1KQS - chains 0 and B of the 32 polymer chains in the assembly; structure by X-ray diffraction, 3.10 A resolution.

Chain 0:
Molecule: 23S RRNA
Organism: Haloarcula marismortui
Sequence (2922 nucleotides; numbered 2 to 2923; the number before each row is that of its first residue):
     2 UUGGCUACUA UGCCAGCUGG UGGAUUGCUC GGCUCAGGCG CUGAUGAAGG ACGUGCCAAG
    62 CUGCGAUAAG CCAUGGGGAG CCGCACGGAG GCGAAGAACC AUGGAUUUCC GAAUGAGAAU
   122 CUCUCUAACA AUUGCUUCGC GCAAUGAGGA ACCCCGAGAA CUGAAACAUC UCAGUAUCGG
   182 GAGGAACAGA AAACGCAAUG UGAUGUCGUU AGUAACCGCG AGUGAACGCG AUACAGCCCA
   242 AACCGAAGCC CUCACGGGCA AUGUGGUGUC AGGGCUACCU CUCAUCAGCC GACCGUCUCG
   302 ACGAAGUCUC UUGGAACAGA GCGUGAUACA GGGUGACAAC CCCGUACUCG AGACCAGUAC
   362 GACGUGCGGU AGUGCCAGAG UAGCGGGGGU UGGAUAUCCC UCGCGAAUAA CGCAGGCAUC
   422 GACUGCGAAG GCUAAACACA ACCUGAGACC GAUAGUGAAC AAGUAGUGUG AACGAACGCU
   482 GCAAAGUACC CUCAGAAGGG AGGCGAAAUA GAGCAUGAAA UCAGUUGGCG AUCGAGCGAC
   542 AGGGCAUACA AGGUCCCUCG ACGAAUGACC GACGCGCGAG CGUCCAGUAA GACUCACGGG
   602 AAGCCGAUGU UCUGUCGUAC GUUUUGAAAA ACGAGCCAGG GAGUGUGUCU GCAUGGCAAG
   662 UCUAACCGGA GUAUCCGGGG AGGCACAGGG AAACCGACAU GGCCGCAGGG CUUUGCCCGA
   722 GGGCCGCCGU CUUCAAGGGC GGGGAGCCAU GUGGACACGA CCCGAAUCCG GACGAUCUAC
   782 GCAUGGACAA GAUGAAGCGU GCCGAAAGGC ACGUGGAAGU CUGUUAGAGU UGGUGUCCUA
   842 CAAUACCCUC UCGUGAUCUA UGUGUAGGGG UGAAAGGCCC AUCGAGUCCG GCAACAGCUG
   902 GUUCCAAUCG AAACAUGUCG AAGCAUGACC UCCGCCGAGG UAGUCUGUGA GGUAGAGCGA
   962 CCGAUUGGUG UGUCCGCCUC CGAGAGGAGU CGGCACACCU GUCAAACUCC AAACUUACAG
  1022 ACGCCGUUUG ACGCGGGGAU UCCGGUGCGC GGGGUAAGCC UGUGUACCAG GAGGGGAACA
  1082 ACCCAGAGAU AGGUUAAGGU CCCCAAGUGU GGAUUAAGUG UAAUCCUCUG AAGGUGGUCU
  1142 CGAGCCCUAG ACAGCCGGGA GGUGAGCUUA GAAGCAGCUA CCCUCUAAGA AAAGCGUAAC
  1202 AGCUUACCGG CCGAGGUUUG AGGCGCCCAA AAUGAUCGGG ACUCAAAUCC ACCACCGAGA
  1262 CCUGUCCGUA CCACUCAUAC UGGUAAUCGA GUAGAUUGGC GCUCUAAUUG GAUGGAAGUA
  1322 GGGGUGAAAA CUCCUAUGGA CCGAUUAGUG ACGAAAAUCC UGGCCAUAGU AGCAGCGAUA
  1382 GUCGGGUGAG AACCCCGACG GCCUAAUGGA UAAGGGUUCC UCAGCACUGC UGAUCAGCUG
  1442 AGGGUUAGCC GGUCCUAAGU CAUACCGCAA CUCGACUAUG ACGAAAUGGG AAACGGGUUA
  1502 AUAUUCCCGU GCCACUAUGC AGUGAAAGUU GACGCCCUGG GGUCGAUCAC GCUGGGCAUU
  1562 CGCCCAGUCG AACCGUCCAA CUCCGUGGAA GCCGUAAUGG CAGGAAGCGG ACGAACGGCG
  1622 GCAUAGGGAA ACGUGAUUCA ACCUGGGGCC CAUGAAAAGA CGAGCAUAGU GUCCGUACCG
  1682 AGAACCGACA CAGGUGUCCA UGGCGGCGAA AGCCAAGGCC UGUCGGGAGC AACCAACGUU
  1742 AGGGAAUUCG GCAAGUUAGU CCCGUACCUU CGGAAGAAGG GAUGCCUGCU CCGGAACGGA
  1802 GCAGGUCGCA GUGACUCGGA AGCUCGGACU GUCUAGUAAC AACAUAGGUG ACCGCAAAUC
  1862 CGCAAGGACU CGUACGGUCA CUGAAUCCUG CCCAGUGCAG GUAUCUGAAC ACCUCGUACA
  1922 AGAGGACGAA GGACCUGUCA ACGGCGGGGG UAACUAUGAC CCUCUUAAGG UAGCGUAGUA
  1982 CCUUGCCGCA UCAGUAGCGG CUUGCAUGAA UGGAUUAACC AGAGCUUCAC UGUCCCAACG
  2042 UUGGGCCCGG UGAACUGUAC AUUCCAGUGC GGAGUCUGGA GACACCCAGG GGGAAGCGAA
  2102 GACCCUAUGG AGCUUUACUG CAGGCUGUCG CUGAGACGUG GUCGCCGAUG UGCAGCAUAG
  2162 GUAGGAGACA CUACACAGGU ACCCGCGCUA GCGGGCCACC GAGUCAACAG UGAAAUACUA
  2222 CCCGUCGGUG ACUGCGACUC UCACUCCGGG AGGAGGACAC CGAUAGCCGG GCAGUUUGAC
  2282 UGGGGCGGUA CGCGCUCGAA AAGAUAUCGA GCGCGCCCUA UGGCUAUCUC AGCCGGGACA
  2342 GAGACCCGGC GAAGAGUGCA AGAGCAAAAG AUAGCUUGAC AGUGUUCUUC CCAACGAGGA
  2402 ACGCUGACGC GAAAGCGUGG UCUAGCGAAC CAAUUAGCCU GCUUGAUGCG GGCAAUUGAU
  2462 GACAGAAAAG CUACCCUAGG GAUAACAGAG UCGUCACUCG CAAGAGCACA UAUCGACCGA
  2522 GUGGCUUGCU ACCUCGAUGU CGGUUCCCUC CAUCCUGCCC GUGCAGAAGC GGGCAAGGGU
  2582 GAGGUUGUUC GCCUAUUAAA GGAGGUCGUG AGCUGGGUUU AGACCGUCGU GAGACAGGUC
  2642 GGCUGCUAUC UACUGGGUGU GUAAUGGUGU CUGACAAGAA CGACCGUAUA GUACGAGAGG
  2702 AACUACGGUU GGUGGCCACU GGUGUACCGG UUGUUCGAGA GAGCACGUGC CGGGUAGCCA
  2762 CGCCACACGG GGUAAGAGCU GAACGCAUCU AAGCUCGAAA CCCACUUGGA AAAGAGACAC
  2822 CGCCGAGGUC CCGCGUACAA GACGCGGUCG AUAGACUCGG GGUGUGCGCG UCGAGGUAAC
  2882 GAGACGUUAA GCCCACGAGC ACUAACAGAC CAAAGCCAUC AU
Disordered / not traced: 2-9, 126-127, 715, 971-998, 1560, 1952-1963, 2137-2236, 2339-2343, 2665-2666, 2915-2923
Sequence notes: conflict C560 (U3155 in 3377779)
Bound ions: Mg2+ site 1 near G28 (its only coordinating residue here); Na+ site 1: C40, G41; Na+ site 2: G56, A59, G61; Na+ site 3 near U108 (its only coordinating residue here); Mg2+ site 2 near U115 (its only coordinating residue here); Na+ site 4: C141, G142; Na+ site 5 near U146 (its only coordinating residue here); Mg2+ site 3: C162, U2276; K+ site 1: C162, U163, U172; Mg2+ site 4: A165, A167, C168; Na+ site 6: A165, A166; Mg2+ site 5: A166, G219; 63 more Na+ sites not listed; 98 more Mg2+ sites not listed; 1 more K+ sites not listed
Residues lining bound ligands: 6-aminohexanoic acid / biotin / phenylalaninal / puromycin-5'-monophosphate: G2099, A2100, G2102, A2103, C2104, A2486, C2487, A2538, G2540, U2541, C2542, G2588, C2608, G2618, U2619, U2620, U2645, G2646

Chain B:
Protein: Ribosomal protein L3
Organism: Haloarcula marismortui
UniProt: P20279 (RL3_HALMA); aligned to UniProt positions 1-337 over residues 1-337 (the alignment contains insertions or deletions, so no single offset holds)
Chain sequence (337 residues; row label = number of the first residue in the row):
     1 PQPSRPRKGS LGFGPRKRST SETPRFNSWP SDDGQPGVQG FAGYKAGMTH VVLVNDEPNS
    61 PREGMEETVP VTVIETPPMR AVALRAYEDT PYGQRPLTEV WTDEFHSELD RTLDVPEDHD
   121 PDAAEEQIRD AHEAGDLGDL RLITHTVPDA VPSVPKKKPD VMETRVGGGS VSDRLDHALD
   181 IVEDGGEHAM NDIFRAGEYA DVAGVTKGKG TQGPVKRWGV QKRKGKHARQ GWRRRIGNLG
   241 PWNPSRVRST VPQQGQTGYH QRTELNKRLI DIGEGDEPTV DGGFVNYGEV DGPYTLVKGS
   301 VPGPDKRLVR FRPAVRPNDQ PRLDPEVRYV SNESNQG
Sequence notes: conflict Arg310 (Phe311 in P20279)
Bound ions: Na+: Arg229 (shared with G836(0), U837(0), A1736(0) of chain 0); Mg2+ site 1: Gln230 (shared with G836(0), U2615(0) of chain 0); Mg2+ site 2: Asn335 (shared with A2757(0) of chain 0)

Chain 0 / chain B interface:
Contacting residue pairs (340; chain 0 residue first):
  U835(0) - Lys226(B)  phosphate contact
  U835(0) - Arg229(B)  salt bridge to the phosphate
  U835(0) - Gln230(B)  hydrogen bond to the phosphate
  G836(0) - Arg229(B)  phosphate contact
  G836(0) - Gln230(B)  phosphate contact
  U837(0) - Gln230(B)  phosphate contact
  U837(0) - Gly231(B)  phosphate contact
  U1234(0) - Pro244(B)  base contact
  U1234(0) - Arg246(B)  hydrogen bond to the base
  U1234(0) - Arg248(B)  sugar contact
  A1732(0) - Thr211(B)  hydrogen bond to the sugar
  A1732(0) - Gln212(B)  sugar contact
  A1733(0) - Thr211(B)  sugar contact
  A1733(0) - Gln212(B)  sugar contact
  A1733(0) - Gly213(B)  hydrogen bond to the phosphate
  A1733(0) - Gln254(B)  sugar contact
  C1734(0) - Gly213(B)  phosphate contact
  C1734(0) - Arg234(B)  salt bridge to the phosphate
  C1734(0) - Arg235(B)  hydrogen bond to the sugar
  C1735(0) - Gly231(B)  sugar contact
  C1735(0) - Trp232(B)  phosphate contact
  C1735(0) - Arg233(B)  hydrogen bond to the phosphate
  C1735(0) - Arg234(B)  hydrogen bond to the phosphate
  C1735(0) - Arg235(B)  salt bridge to the phosphate
  A1736(0) - Gly231(B)  phosphate contact
  A1736(0) - Arg233(B)  salt bridge to the phosphate
  C1750(0) - Lys226(B)  base contact
  G1751(0) - Lys226(B)  hydrogen bond to the base
  C1753(0) - Lys226(B)  sugar contact
  C1753(0) - Arg229(B)  hydrogen bond to the base
  A1754(0) - Arg229(B)  hydrogen bond to the sugar
  U2034(0) - Gly225(B)  hydrogen bond to the phosphate
  C2035(0) - Lys224(B)  phosphate contact
  C2035(0) - Gly225(B)  hydrogen bond to the phosphate
  C2036(0) - Lys224(B)  salt bridge to the phosphate
  C2037(0) - Lys224(B)  phosphate contact
  A2038(0) - Gln221(B)  phosphate contact
  A2038(0) - Lys222(B)  hydrogen bond to the phosphate
  A2038(0) - Lys224(B)  salt bridge to the phosphate
  A2039(0) - Val215(B)  phosphate contact
  A2039(0) - Lys222(B)  phosphate contact
  A2039(0) - Arg234(B)  salt bridge to the phosphate
  C2065(0) - Ser245(B)  phosphate contact
  C2065(0) - Arg246(B)  hydrogen bond to the phosphate
  C2066(0) - Pro244(B)  phosphate contact
  C2066(0) - Arg246(B)  salt bridge to the phosphate
  G2090(0) - Gln253(B)  hydrogen bond to the base
  G2090(0) - Gln254(B)  hydrogen bond to the sugar
  G2091(0) - Arg235(B)  salt bridge to the phosphate
  G2091(0) - Leu239(B)  base contact
  G2091(0) - Gln253(B)  hydrogen bond to the base
  G2092(0) - Trp232(B)  hydrogen bond to the phosphate
  G2092(0) - Arg235(B)  salt bridge to the phosphate
  G2092(0) - Leu239(B)  phosphate contact
  G2093(0) - Asn238(B)  phosphate contact
  G2093(0) - Leu239(B)  hydrogen bond to the phosphate
  G2093(0) - Gly240(B)  sugar contact
  G2093(0) - Pro241(B)  hydrogen bond to the sugar
  G2093(0) - Trp242(B)  sugar contact
  G2093(0) - Pro244(B)  sugar contact
  G2093(0) - Ser245(B)  hydrogen bond to the base
  G2093(0) - Arg246(B)  hydrogen bond to the sugar
  G2093(0) - Val247(B)  base contact
  G2094(0) - Trp242(B)  sugar contact
  G2094(0) - Ser245(B)  sugar contact
  A2096(0) - Trp242(B)  sugar contact
  G2544(0) - His227(B)  base contact
  U2545(0) - Gln2(B)  hydrogen bond to the phosphate
  U2546(0) - Gln2(B)  base contact
  U2546(0) - Gln221(B)  sugar contact
  U2546(0) - Ile236(B)  sugar contact
  U2546(0) - Gly237(B)  hydrogen bond to the sugar
  U2546(0) - Asn238(B)  base contact
  C2547(0) - Gln2(B)  hydrogen bond to the base
  C2547(0) - Arg5(B)  salt bridge to the phosphate
  C2547(0) - Lys8(B)  phosphate contact
  C2547(0) - Val220(B)  phosphate contact
  C2547(0) - Gln221(B)  hydrogen bond to the phosphate
  C2547(0) - Ile236(B)  sugar contact
  C2547(0) - Asn238(B)  hydrogen bond to the base
  C2547(0) - Pro252(B)  phosphate contact
  C2548(0) - Arg5(B)  salt bridge to the phosphate
  C2548(0) - Arg7(B)  phosphate contact
  C2548(0) - Lys8(B)  hydrogen bond to the phosphate
  C2548(0) - Pro241(B)  base contact
  C2548(0) - Arg248(B)  sugar contact
  C2548(0) - Thr250(B)  hydrogen bond to the sugar
  C2548(0) - Val251(B)  sugar contact
  C2548(0) - Pro252(B)  sugar contact
  C2549(0) - Arg7(B)  salt bridge to the phosphate
  C2549(0) - Leu11(B)  phosphate contact
  C2549(0) - Arg248(B)  hydrogen bond to the sugar
  C2549(0) - Thr250(B)  sugar contact
  G2580(0) - Pro6(B)  phosphate contact
  U2581(0) - Ser4(B)  base contact
  U2581(0) - Arg5(B)  hydrogen bond to the phosphate
  U2581(0) - Pro6(B)  phosphate contact
  G2582(0) - Pro3(B)  phosphate contact
  G2582(0) - Ser4(B)  hydrogen bond to the phosphate
  A2583(0) - Pro3(B)  phosphate contact
  C2591(0) - Pro1(B)  phosphate contact
  G2606(0) - Pro241(B)  base contact
  G2606(0) - Asn243(B)  hydrogen bond to the sugar
  U2607(0) - Trp242(B)  stacking on the base
  U2607(0) - Asn243(B)  hydrogen bond to the phosphate
  G2609(0) - Asn238(B)  base contact
  G2609(0) - Pro241(B)  sugar contact
  G2609(0) - Trp242(B)  hydrogen bond to the sugar
  U2610(0) - Asn238(B)  base contact
  U2610(0) - Trp242(B)  phosphate contact
  G2613(0) - Arg223(B)  hydrogen bond to the sugar
  G2613(0) - Trp232(B)  sugar contact
  G2613(0) - Gly237(B)  base contact
  C2614(0) - Arg223(B)  hydrogen bond to the sugar
  C2614(0) - His227(B)  hydrogen bond to the sugar
  C2614(0) - Gln230(B)  phosphate contact
  C2614(0) - Trp232(B)  sugar contact
  U2615(0) - Lys226(B)  phosphate contact
  U2615(0) - His227(B)  sugar contact
  U2615(0) - Gln230(B)  phosphate contact
  G2616(0) - Lys226(B)  salt bridge to the phosphate
  A2653(0) - Arg246(B)  sugar contact
  A2653(0) - Val247(B)  hydrogen bond to the sugar
  C2654(0) - Val247(B)  sugar contact
  C2654(0) - Arg248(B)  sugar contact
  C2654(0) - Ser249(B)  phosphate contact
  C2654(0) - Gln253(B)  hydrogen bond to the sugar
  U2655(0) - Arg217(B)  hydrogen bond to the sugar
  U2655(0) - Ser249(B)  phosphate contact
  U2655(0) - Gln253(B)  hydrogen bond to the sugar
  U2655(0) - Gln254(B)  hydrogen bond to the sugar
  G2656(0) - Pro15(B)  phosphate contact
  G2656(0) - Arg16(B)  hydrogen bond to the phosphate
  G2656(0) - Lys17(B)  phosphate contact
  G2656(0) - Arg217(B)  hydrogen bond to the phosphate
  G2656(0) - Gly255(B)  sugar contact
  G2656(0) - Gln256(B)  hydrogen bond to the sugar
  G2657(0) - Lys17(B)  phosphate contact
  G2657(0) - Arg18(B)  hydrogen bond to the phosphate
  G2657(0) - Gln256(B)  sugar contact
  G2658(0) - Arg18(B)  salt bridge to the phosphate
  G2668(0) - Asp114(B)  hydrogen bond to the base
  U2669(0) - Thr112(B)  hydrogen bond to the sugar
  U2669(0) - Leu113(B)  sugar contact
  U2669(0) - Asp114(B)  sugar contact
  G2670(0) - Arg85(B)  base contact
  G2670(0) - Thr112(B)  sugar contact
  G2670(0) - Leu113(B)  sugar contact
  G2670(0) - Val161(B)  sugar contact
  U2671(0) - Arg25(B)  salt bridge to the phosphate
  U2671(0) - Arg85(B)  hydrogen bond to the base
  U2671(0) - Ile143(B)  sugar contact
  U2671(0) - Val161(B)  phosphate contact
  U2671(0) - Met162(B)  phosphate contact
  U2671(0) - Glu163(B)  hydrogen bond to the sugar
  C2672(0) - Arg25(B)  salt bridge to the phosphate
  C2672(0) - Arg85(B)  sugar contact
  C2672(0) - Tyr87(B)  hydrogen bond to the sugar
  C2672(0) - Pro96(B)  sugar contact
  C2672(0) - Arg141(B)  hydrogen bond to the phosphate
  C2672(0) - Met162(B)  phosphate contact
  C2672(0) - Glu163(B)  hydrogen bond to the phosphate
  U2673(0) - Tyr87(B)  sugar contact
  U2673(0) - Gln94(B)  hydrogen bond to the sugar
  U2673(0) - Arg141(B)  salt bridge to the phosphate
  G2674(0) - Tyr92(B)  sugar contact
  G2674(0) - Gly93(B)  phosphate contact
  G2674(0) - Gln94(B)  hydrogen bond to the phosphate
  A2678(0) - Leu11(B)  hydrogen bond to the sugar
  A2678(0) - Gly12(B)  base contact
  G2679(0) - Leu11(B)  sugar contact
  G2679(0) - Gly12(B)  sugar contact
  A2680(0) - Pro6(B)  base contact
  A2681(0) - Ser10(B)  hydrogen bond to the base
  C2682(0) - Arg316(B)  salt bridge to the phosphate
  C2707(0) - Asn59(B)  phosphate contact
  G2708(0) - Glu57(B)  phosphate contact
  G2708(0) - Asn59(B)  phosphate contact
  G2713(0) - Pro6(B)  sugar contact
  U2714(0) - Arg7(B)  phosphate contact
  U2714(0) - Lys8(B)  phosphate contact
  U2714(0) - Gly9(B)  hydrogen bond to the phosphate
  U2714(0) - Ser10(B)  hydrogen bond to the phosphate
  U2714(0) - Phe13(B)  sugar contact
  G2715(0) - Gly9(B)  phosphate contact
  G2715(0) - Ser10(B)  hydrogen bond to the phosphate
  G2715(0) - Phe13(B)  sugar contact
  G2715(0) - Arg16(B)  salt bridge to the phosphate
  G2715(0) - Arg262(B)  hydrogen bond to the phosphate
  G2715(0) - Glu264(B)  hydrogen bond to the base
  G2716(0) - Thr206(B)  phosphate contact
  G2716(0) - Arg262(B)  salt bridge to the phosphate
  G2716(0) - Glu264(B)  sugar contact
  G2716(0) - Ser300(B)  hydrogen bond to the base
  G2716(0) - Pro302(B)  sugar contact
  C2717(0) - Lys45(B)  hydrogen bond to the phosphate
  C2717(0) - Met48(B)  sugar contact
  C2717(0) - Thr206(B)  phosphate contact
  C2717(0) - Lys207(B)  hydrogen bond to the phosphate
  C2717(0) - Ser300(B)  sugar contact
  C2717(0) - Val301(B)  sugar contact
  C2717(0) - Pro302(B)  sugar contact
  C2717(0) - Gly303(B)  hydrogen bond to the phosphate
  C2718(0) - Lys45(B)  salt bridge to the phosphate
  C2718(0) - Met48(B)  sugar contact
  C2718(0) - Lys207(B)  salt bridge to the phosphate
  A2719(0) - Met48(B)  sugar contact
  A2719(0) - Thr49(B)  hydrogen bond to the sugar
  A2719(0) - His50(B)  hydrogen bond to the sugar
  A2719(0) - Pro70(B)  base contact
  A2719(0) - Asn335(B)  sugar contact
  U2756(0) - Gln336(B)  phosphate contact
  U2756(0) - Gly337(B)  hydrogen bond to the phosphate
  A2757(0) - Val285(B)  phosphate contact
  A2757(0) - Asn335(B)  phosphate contact
  A2757(0) - Gln336(B)  phosphate contact
  A2757(0) - Gly337(B)  hydrogen bond to the phosphate
  G2758(0) - Val285(B)  phosphate contact
  G2758(0) - Asn286(B)  sugar contact
  C2759(0) - Lys207(B)  salt bridge to the phosphate
  C2759(0) - Lys209(B)  phosphate contact
  C2760(0) - Lys209(B)  salt bridge to the phosphate
  C2760(0) - Lys216(B)  salt bridge to the phosphate
  C2764(0) - Pro70(B)  sugar contact
  C2765(0) - Glu264(B)  base contact
  C2765(0) - Lys267(B)  hydrogen bond to the sugar
  C2765(0) - Lys298(B)  sugar contact
  C2765(0) - Gly299(B)  sugar contact
  C2765(0) - Ser300(B)  base contact
  A2766(0) - Leu265(B)  hydrogen bond to the sugar
  A2766(0) - Asn266(B)  sugar contact
  A2766(0) - Lys267(B)  sugar contact
  A2766(0) - Lys298(B)  salt bridge to the phosphate
  C2767(0) - Asn266(B)  hydrogen bond to the phosphate
  C2767(0) - Arg316(B)  hydrogen bond to the phosphate
  C2767(0) - Asn318(B)  hydrogen bond to the phosphate
  A2768(0) - Arg316(B)  hydrogen bond to the phosphate
  A2768(0) - Asn318(B)  hydrogen bond to the phosphate
  C2806(0) - Ser28(B)  hydrogen bond to the phosphate
  C2806(0) - Leu265(B)  sugar contact
  C2806(0) - Arg316(B)  sugar contact
  U2807(0) - Gly12(B)  base contact
  U2807(0) - Phe13(B)  sugar contact
  U2807(0) - Asn27(B)  hydrogen bond to the phosphate
  U2807(0) - Ser28(B)  hydrogen bond to the phosphate
  U2807(0) - Thr263(B)  phosphate contact
  U2807(0) - Arg312(B)  salt bridge to the phosphate
  U2808(0) - Gly12(B)  sugar contact
  U2808(0) - Phe13(B)  sugar contact
  U2808(0) - Gly14(B)  hydrogen bond to the sugar
  U2808(0) - Asn27(B)  hydrogen bond to the phosphate
  U2808(0) - Gln261(B)  hydrogen bond to the phosphate
  U2808(0) - Arg262(B)  phosphate contact
  U2808(0) - Thr263(B)  hydrogen bond to the phosphate
  G2809(0) - Gly14(B)  sugar contact
  G2809(0) - Pro15(B)  sugar contact
  G2809(0) - Lys17(B)  phosphate contact
  G2809(0) - Gln261(B)  phosphate contact
  G2810(0) - Lys17(B)  salt bridge to the phosphate
  G2810(0) - Thr20(B)  hydrogen bond to the phosphate
  G2815(0) - Tyr92(B)  hydrogen bond to the base
  G2817(0) - Arg95(B)  hydrogen bond to the sugar
  A2818(0) - Arg95(B)  sugar contact
  A2818(0) - Pro96(B)  hydrogen bond to the sugar
  C2819(0) - Arg85(B)  hydrogen bond to the base
  C2819(0) - Pro96(B)  sugar contact
  C2819(0) - Leu97(B)  phosphate contact
  C2819(0) - Thr98(B)  phosphate contact
  C2819(0) - Glu99(B)  hydrogen bond to the sugar
  A2820(0) - Thr98(B)  phosphate contact
  A2820(0) - Glu99(B)  sugar contact
  A2820(0) - Trp101(B)  hydrogen bond to the sugar
  A2820(0) - His119(B)  phosphate contact
  C2821(0) - Asp114(B)  hydrogen bond to the sugar
  C2821(0) - Val115(B)  hydrogen bond to the sugar
  C2821(0) - Pro116(B)  sugar contact
  C2821(0) - Glu117(B)  phosphate contact
  C2821(0) - His119(B)  salt bridge to the phosphate
  C2822(0) - Asp114(B)  sugar contact
  C2822(0) - Val115(B)  sugar contact
  C2822(0) - Glu117(B)  hydrogen bond to the phosphate
  C2822(0) - Asp118(B)  hydrogen bond to the phosphate
  G2823(0) - Glu117(B)  phosphate contact
  A2827(0) - Asp114(B)  phosphate contact
  G2828(0) - Asp114(B)  phosphate contact
  U2837(0) - Glu22(B)  base contact
  U2837(0) - Val154(B)  base contact
  U2837(0) - Pro155(B)  base contact
  U2837(0) - Lys156(B)  base contact
  U2837(0) - Pro304(B)  sugar contact
  U2837(0) - Asp305(B)  sugar contact
  U2837(0) - Lys306(B)  salt bridge to the phosphate
  U2837(0) - Arg307(B)  hydrogen bond to the base
  A2838(0) - Lys207(B)  phosphate contact
  A2838(0) - Gly208(B)  hydrogen bond to the phosphate
  A2838(0) - Tyr259(B)  sugar contact
  A2838(0) - Arg307(B)  salt bridge to the phosphate
  C2839(0) - Arg18(B)  hydrogen bond to the phosphate
  C2839(0) - Gly208(B)  phosphate contact
  C2839(0) - Lys209(B)  hydrogen bond to the phosphate
  C2839(0) - Gly210(B)  hydrogen bond to the phosphate
  C2839(0) - Gln256(B)  hydrogen bond to the phosphate
  A2840(0) - Gly210(B)  phosphate contact
  A2840(0) - Thr211(B)  hydrogen bond to the phosphate
  G2842(0) - Arg18(B)  hydrogen bond to the base
  A2843(0) - Arg18(B)  hydrogen bond to the base
  C2844(0) - Tyr259(B)  sugar contact
  C2846(0) - Pro155(B)  sugar contact
  C2846(0) - Lys156(B)  phosphate contact
  C2846(0) - Lys158(B)  salt bridge to the phosphate
  G2847(0) - Arg111(B)  salt bridge to the phosphate
  G2847(0) - Pro155(B)  sugar contact
  G2847(0) - Lys156(B)  phosphate contact
  G2847(0) - Lys157(B)  hydrogen bond to the phosphate
  G2847(0) - Lys158(B)  hydrogen bond to the phosphate
  G2848(0) - Arg111(B)  salt bridge to the phosphate
  G2848(0) - Lys157(B)  salt bridge to the phosphate
  G2851(0) - Lys157(B)  hydrogen bond to the phosphate
  A2852(0) - Lys157(B)  salt bridge to the phosphate
  U2853(0) - Pro155(B)  phosphate contact
  G2860(0) - Gly282(B)  hydrogen bond to the base
  G2860(0) - Gln336(B)  base contact
  G2861(0) - Asp281(B)  hydrogen bond to the sugar
  G2861(0) - Gly282(B)  sugar contact
  G2861(0) - Ser334(B)  hydrogen bond to the sugar
  G2861(0) - Gln336(B)  hydrogen bond to the base
  G2862(0) - Ser334(B)  hydrogen bond to the phosphate
  G2862(0) - Gln336(B)  sugar contact
  G2862(0) - Gly337(B)  phosphate contact
  G2863(0) - Gly337(B)  phosphate contact
  C2897(0) - Val285(B)  sugar contact
  C2897(0) - Asn286(B)  hydrogen bond to the sugar
  C2897(0) - Gln336(B)  hydrogen bond to the base
  G2898(0) - Gly282(B)  sugar contact
  G2898(0) - Phe284(B)  sugar contact
  G2898(0) - Asn286(B)  phosphate contact
  G2898(0) - Tyr287(B)  sugar contact
  G2898(0) - Gly288(B)  phosphate contact
  G2898(0) - Glu289(B)  sugar contact
  A2899(0) - Glu289(B)  sugar contact
Also at the interface, not in a pair above, chain 0 (127 interface residues in all): G834, G2073, A2089, A2095, U2539, U2590, G2712, C2720, G2845
Also at the interface, not in a pair above, chain B (147 interface residues in all): Ser19, Thr257, His260, Gly283, Arg310, Val315, Glu333

In short:
127 residues of chain 0 and 147 residues of chain B are in contact, with 115 hydrogen bonds, 37 salt bridges
and 1 aromatic stacking contact. Polar contacts include U1234(0)-Arg246(B), G1751(0)-Lys226(B) and
C1753(0)-Arg229(B). Bound to chain 0: 6-aminohexanoic acid / biotin / phenylalaninal /
puromycin-5'-monophosphate.
Chain 0 is 23S RRNA and chain B is Ribosomal protein L3, both from Haloarcula marismortui; the structure, The
Haloarcula marismortui 50S Complexed with a Pretranslocational Intermediate in Protein Synthesis, was
determined by X-ray diffraction.
